Entry 2B14 (X-ray diffraction, 2.00 A resolution); this record covers chains A and B.

== Chain A (and B) ==
Name: Transthyretin
From: Homo sapiens
Notes: chain B of this document is another copy of the same molecule, construct and numbering; everything in this record applies to it too
UniProtKB: P02766 (TTHY_HUMAN); residues 1-127 here correspond to UniProt positions 21-147 (UniProt number = residue number + 20)
Chain sequence (127 residues; numbered 1 to 127; the number before each row is that of its first residue):
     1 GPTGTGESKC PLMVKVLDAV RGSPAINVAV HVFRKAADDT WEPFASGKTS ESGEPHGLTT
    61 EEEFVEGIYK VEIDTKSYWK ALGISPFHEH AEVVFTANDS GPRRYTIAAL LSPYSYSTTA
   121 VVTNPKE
Disordered / not traced: 1-9, 125-127 (chain B: 1-9, 124-127)
Construct notes: engineered mutation Pro55 (Leu75 in P02766)
Small-molecule neighbours: 2,4-dinitrophenol (DNF): Leu17, Ala108, Ala109, Leu110, Ser117, Thr118, Thr119
Curated features (UniProtKB/Swiss-Prot):
  - binding site (L-thyroxine): Lys15, Glu54, Ser117
  - modified residue: Cys10 (Sulfocysteine), Glu42 (4-carboxyglutamate), Ser52 (Phosphoserine)
  - glycosylation: Asn98 (N-linked (GlcNAc...) asparagine)

== How chain A and chain B interact ==
Pairs across the interface (42):
  Ile68(A) with Glu89(B)
  Lys70(A) with Lys70(B)
  Lys76(A) with Thr96(B)
  Phe87(A) with Phe95(B), hydrophobic; Thr96(B); Tyr105(B), hydrophobic; Ile107(B), hydrophobic; Ala120(B), hydrophobic
  His88(A) with Val93(B); Val94(B)
  Glu89(A) with Val94(B), hydrogen bond (backbone-backbone); Thr96(B), hydrogen bond
  His90(A) with Val94(B)
  Glu92(A) with Tyr116(B), hydrogen bond (backbone-side chain)
  Val93(A) with His88(B)
  Val94(A) with His88(B); Glu89(B), hydrogen bond (backbone-backbone); His90(B)
  Phe95(A) with Phe87(B), hydrophobic; Glu89(B)
  Thr96(A) with Glu89(B), hydrogen bond
  Tyr105(A) with Phe87(B), hydrophobic
  Ile107(A) with Phe87(B), hydrophobic
  Tyr114(A) with Thr119(B), hydrogen bond (backbone-side chain); Ala120(B), hydrogen bond (backbone-backbone)
  Ser115(A) with Thr118(B); Thr119(B)
  Tyr116(A) with Glu92(B), hydrogen bond (side chain-backbone); Tyr116(B); Ser117(B); Thr118(B), hydrogen bond (backbone-backbone)
  Ser117(A) with Tyr116(B); Ser117(B)
  Thr118(A) with His88(B); Ser115(B); Tyr116(B), hydrogen bond (backbone-backbone)
  Thr119(A) with Tyr114(B), hydrogen bond (side chain-backbone); Ser115(B)
  Ala120(A) with Phe87(B), hydrophobic; Tyr114(B), hydrogen bond (backbone-backbone)
  Val122(A) with Phe87(B), hydrophobic; Tyr114(B), hydrophobic
Also at the interface, not in a pair above, chain B (22 interface residues in all): Ile68, Lys76, Val122

== Overview ==
The chain A/chain B interface involves 22 residues from each chain; the contacts include 12 hydrogen bonds.
Polar pairs include Glu89(A)-Thr96(B), Glu92(A)-Tyr116(B) and Tyr114(A)-Thr119(B). Chain A binds
2,4-dinitrophenol. From UniProt: 3 L-thyroxine-binding residues on chain A.
Chain A and chain B are both Transthyretin (Homo sapiens); the structure, The crystal structure of
2,4-dinitrophenol in complex with the amyloidogenic variant Transthyretin Leu 55 Pro, was determined by X-ray
diffraction (same publication as 2B15 and 2B16).
